Entry 1QLB (X-ray diffraction, 2.33 A resolution); this record covers chains A and B of the 6 polymer chains in the assembly.

Chain A:
Molecule: Fumarate reductase flavoprotein subunit
Source organism: Wolinella succinogenes
Notes: EC 1.3.99.1
UniProtKB: P17412 (FRDA_WOLSU); residues 1-656 here = UniProt positions 1-656
Sequence (656 residues; each row starts with the number of its first residue):
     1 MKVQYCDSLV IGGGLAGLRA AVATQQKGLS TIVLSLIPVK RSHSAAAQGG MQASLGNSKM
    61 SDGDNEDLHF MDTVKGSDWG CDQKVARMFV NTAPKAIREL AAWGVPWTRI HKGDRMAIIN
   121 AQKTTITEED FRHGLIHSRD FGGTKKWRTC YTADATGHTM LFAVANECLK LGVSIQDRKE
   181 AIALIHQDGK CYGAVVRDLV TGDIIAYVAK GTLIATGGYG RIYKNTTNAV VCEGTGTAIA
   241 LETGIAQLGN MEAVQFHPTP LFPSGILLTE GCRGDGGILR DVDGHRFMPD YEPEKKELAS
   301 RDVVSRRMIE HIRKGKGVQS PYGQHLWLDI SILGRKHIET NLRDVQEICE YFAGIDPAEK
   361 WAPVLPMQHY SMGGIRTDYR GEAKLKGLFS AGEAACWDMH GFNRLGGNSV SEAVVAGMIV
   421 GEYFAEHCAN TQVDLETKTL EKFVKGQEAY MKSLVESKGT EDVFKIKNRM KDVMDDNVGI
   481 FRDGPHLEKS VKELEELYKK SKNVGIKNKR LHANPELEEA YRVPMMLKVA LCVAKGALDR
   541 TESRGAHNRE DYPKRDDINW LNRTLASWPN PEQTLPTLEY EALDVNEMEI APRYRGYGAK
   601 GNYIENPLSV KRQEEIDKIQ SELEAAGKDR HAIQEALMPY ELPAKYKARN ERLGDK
Unresolved in the structure: 656
Glycans and other covalent adducts: flavin-adenine dinucleotide (FAD) linked to His43
Differences from the reference sequence: conflict Asp281 (Arg in P17412), Val282 (Cys in P17412), Asp283 (Gly in P17412), Gly284 (Trp in P17412), His285 (Thr in P17412), Arg286 (Pro in P17412), Phe287 (Ile in P17412), Met288 (His in P17412), Pro289 (Ala in P17412)
Bound ions: Ca2+: Ser371, Met372, Gly373, Glu393, Ala395
Small-molecule neighbours:
  - FAD (flavin-adenine dinucleotide): Ile11, Gly12, Gly13, Gly14, Leu15, Ala16, Gly17, Leu34, Ser35, Leu36, Ile37, Ser42, Ser44, Ala46, Ala47, Gln48, Gly49, Gly50, Phe141, Lys179, Glu180, Ala181, Ala215, Thr216, Gly217, Thr227, Asn228, Thr235, Gly236, Leu267, His369, Tyr370, Ala391, Gly392, Glu393, Arg404, Gly407, Asn408, Ser409, Val410, Ser411, Ala413
  - fumaric acid (FUM): Gly49, Phe141, His257, Leu267, Thr269, Cys272, Arg301, His369, Arg404, Gly406, Gly407

Chain B:
Molecule: Fumarate reductase iron-sulfur protein
Source organism: Wolinella succinogenes
Notes: EC 1.3.99.1
UniProtKB: P17596 (FRDB_WOLSU); numbering as in UniProt (aligned over 1-239)
Sequence (239 residues; row label = number of the first residue in the row):
     1 MGRMLTIRVF KYDPQSAVSK PHFQEYKIEE APSMTIFIVL NMIRETYDPD LNFDFVCRAG
    61 ICGSCGMMIN GRPSLACRTL TKDFEDGVIT LLPLPAFKLI KDLSVDTGNW FNGMSQRVES
   121 WIHAQKEHDI SKLEERIEPE VAQEVFELDR CIECGCCIAA CGTKIMREDF VGAAGLNRVV
   181 RFMIDPHDER TDEDYYELIG DDDGVFGCMT LLACHDVCPK NLPLQSKIAY LRRKMVSVN
Bound ions: 2Fe-2S cluster Fe: Cys57, Cys62, Cys65, Cys77; 4Fe-4S cluster Fe: Cys151, Cys154, Cys157, Cys218; 3Fe-4S cluster Fe: Cys161, Cys208, Cys214
Small-molecule neighbours:
  - 3Fe-4S cluster (F3S): Cys161, Thr163, Phe170, Ala173, Cys208, Met209, Thr210, Leu211, Leu212, Ala213, Cys214, Ile228
  - 2Fe-2S cluster (FES): Phe55, Val56, Cys57, Arg58, Gly60, Ile61, Cys62, Gly63, Ser64, Cys65, Leu75, Cys77
  - 4Fe-4S cluster (SF4): Phe111, Cys151, Ile152, Glu153, Cys154, Gly155, Cys156, Cys157, Ala174, Cys218, Pro219, Lys220, Leu222, Leu224
Curated features (UniProtKB/Swiss-Prot):
  - binding site ([2Fe-2S] cluster): Cys57, Cys62, Cys65, Cys77
  - binding site ([4Fe-4S] cluster): Cys151, Cys154, Cys157, Cys218
  - binding site ([3Fe-4S] cluster): Cys161, Cys208, Cys214

Interface between chain A and chain B:
Residue-residue contacts (111; chain A residue first):
  Ile37(A) - Val56(B)  hydrophobic
  Pro38(A) - Gly108(B)
  Lys40(A) - Ser115(B)
  Lys40(A) - Glu153(B)  salt bridge
  Arg41(A) - Val56(B)
  Arg41(A) - Cys62(B)  hydrogen bond (side chain-backbone)
  Arg41(A) - Gly63(B)  hydrogen bond (side chain-backbone)
  Arg41(A) - Ser64(B)
  Arg41(A) - Thr107(B)
  Arg41(A) - Ile152(B)  hydrogen bond (side chain-backbone)
  Arg41(A) - Glu153(B)  hydrogen bond (side chain-backbone)
  Asn57(A) - Glu134(B)
  Lys95(A) - Ile130(B)
  Arg98(A) - Ile130(B)
  Arg98(A) - Ser131(B)
  Arg98(A) - Lys132(B)  hydrogen bond (side chain-backbone)
  Arg98(A) - Leu133(B)
  Arg98(A) - Glu134(B)  salt bridge
  Glu99(A) - Ile130(B)
  Ala101(A) - His187(B)
  Ala102(A) - Ile122(B)
  Trp103(A) - Ile122(B)
  Gly104(A) - Ile122(B)
  Gly104(A) - Arg181(B)  hydrogen bond (backbone-side chain)
  Gly104(A) - Asp185(B)
  Pro106(A) - Ala142(B)
  Pro106(A) - Phe146(B)  hydrophobic
  Pro106(A) - Asp149(B)
  Trp107(A) - Ala142(B)
  Arg109(A) - Glu135(B)  hydrogen bond (side chain-backbone)
  Arg109(A) - Arg136(B)
  Arg109(A) - Ile137(B)
  Arg109(A) - Pro139(B)
  Arg109(A) - Ala142(B)
  His111(A) - Pro139(B)
  Phe131(A) - Arg136(B)  hydrogen bond (backbone-side chain)
  Arg132(A) - Arg136(B)
  His133(A) - Arg136(B)  hydrogen bond (backbone-side chain)
  His133(A) - Glu138(B)  salt bridge
  His133(A) - Pro139(B)
  Gly134(A) - Arg136(B)
  Gly134(A) - Ile137(B)  hydrogen bond (backbone-backbone)
  Leu135(A) - Glu134(B)
  Leu135(A) - Arg136(B)
  Ile136(A) - Glu134(B)  hydrogen bond (backbone-side chain)
  Thr152(A) - Phe146(B)
  Ala153(A) - Phe146(B)  hydrophobic
  Asp154(A) - Phe146(B)
  Ala155(A) - Phe146(B)  hydrophobic
  His158(A) - Asp149(B)
  His158(A) - Arg150(B)
  His158(A) - Cys151(B)  hydrogen bond (side chain-backbone)
  Thr159(A) - Phe146(B)
  Thr159(A) - Asp149(B)
  Phe162(A) - Cys151(B)
  Phe162(A) - Glu153(B)
  Asn166(A) - Ser120(B)  hydrogen bond (side chain-backbone)
  Asn166(A) - Trp121(B)
  Leu169(A) - Ser115(B)
  Leu169(A) - Gln116(B)
  Lys170(A) - Trp121(B)
  Asp177(A) - Asn109(B)  hydrogen bond
  Arg178(A) - Asp54(B)  salt bridge
  Arg178(A) - Ile100(B)
  Arg178(A) - Ser104(B)
  Arg178(A) - Val105(B)  hydrogen bond (side chain-backbone)
  Val200(A) - Gln15(B)  hydrogen bond (backbone-side chain)
  Val200(A) - Ile100(B)  hydrophobic
  Thr201(A) - Gln15(B)
  Arg221(A) - Arg58(B)
  Thr226(A) - Arg58(B)  hydrogen bond (backbone-side chain)
  Thr227(A) - Arg58(B)  hydrogen bond (backbone-side chain)
  Asn228(A) - Arg58(B)
  Ala229(A) - Val56(B)
  Val230(A) - Phe55(B)
  Val230(A) - Val56(B)  hydrogen bond (backbone-backbone)
  Ser264(A) - Arg58(B)  hydrogen bond (backbone-side chain)
  Gly265(A) - Arg58(B)
  Ile266(A) - Arg58(B)
  Asn341(A) - Gln143(B)
  Tyr351(A) - Arg78(B)
  Tyr351(A) - Leu80(B)
  Phe352(A) - Ser33(B)
  Phe352(A) - Arg58(B)
  Phe352(A) - Ala59(B)
  Phe352(A) - Cys77(B)
  Phe352(A) - Arg78(B)
  Ala353(A) - Ser33(B)
  Phe464(A) - Arg44(B)
  Phe464(A) - Glu45(B)
  Asn468(A) - Glu45(B)
  Asn508(A) - Pro49(B)
  Asn508(A) - Asp50(B)
  Arg510(A) - Asp13(B)
  Arg510(A) - Asp50(B)  salt bridge
  Arg510(A) - Asn52(B)  hydrogen bond
  Arg510(A) - Lys101(B)
  His512(A) - Asp13(B)  salt bridge
  His512(A) - Gln15(B)
  Ala513(A) - Asn52(B)  hydrogen bond (backbone-side chain)
  Ala513(A) - Lys101(B)
  Pro515(A) - Arg44(B)
  Pro515(A) - Leu51(B)
  Pro515(A) - Asn52(B)
  Glu516(A) - Pro49(B)
  Arg649(A) - Ser131(B)
  Asn650(A) - Ser131(B)
  Glu651(A) - Ser131(B)  hydrogen bond (backbone-backbone)
  Glu651(A) - Lys132(B)  salt bridge
  Glu651(A) - Leu133(B)  hydrogen bond (side chain-backbone)
  Leu653(A) - Arg136(B)
Also at the interface, not in a pair above, chain A (76 interface residues in all): Ala45, Ala46, Gln48, Ile110, Asp130, Glu167, Ile175, Val231, Tyr322, Glu350, Met418, Lys507, Tyr646, Ala648, Arg652
Also at the interface, not in a pair above, chain B (65 interface residues in all): Ser16, Ala31, Pro32, Phe37, Tyr47, Cys57, Gly60, Ile61, Asn112, His128, Val145, Arg178

Summary:
76 residues of chain A and 65 residues of chain B are in contact, with 24 hydrogen bonds and 7 salt bridges.
Polar pairs include Lys40(A)-Glu153(B), Arg98(A)-Glu134(B) and His133(A)-Glu138(B). Chain A binds fumaric
acid. Chain B binds 2Fe-2S cluster, 3Fe-4S cluster and 4Fe-4S cluster.
Chain A is Fumarate reductase flavoprotein subunit and chain B is Fumarate reductase iron-sulfur protein, both
from Wolinella succinogenes; the structure, respiratory complex II-like fumarate reductase from Wolinella
succinogenes, was determined by X-ray diffraction.
